Entry 6RJB (X-ray diffraction, 1.15 A resolution); this record covers chains A and B.

# Chain A (and B)
Molecule: Transketolase
Source organism: Homo sapiens
Notes: EC 2.2.1.1; chain B of this document is another copy of the same molecule, construct and numbering; everything in this record applies to it too
UniProt: P29401 (TKT_HUMAN); residue numbers follow UniProt; this construct covers 1-623
Chain sequence (637 residues; row label = number of the first residue in the row):
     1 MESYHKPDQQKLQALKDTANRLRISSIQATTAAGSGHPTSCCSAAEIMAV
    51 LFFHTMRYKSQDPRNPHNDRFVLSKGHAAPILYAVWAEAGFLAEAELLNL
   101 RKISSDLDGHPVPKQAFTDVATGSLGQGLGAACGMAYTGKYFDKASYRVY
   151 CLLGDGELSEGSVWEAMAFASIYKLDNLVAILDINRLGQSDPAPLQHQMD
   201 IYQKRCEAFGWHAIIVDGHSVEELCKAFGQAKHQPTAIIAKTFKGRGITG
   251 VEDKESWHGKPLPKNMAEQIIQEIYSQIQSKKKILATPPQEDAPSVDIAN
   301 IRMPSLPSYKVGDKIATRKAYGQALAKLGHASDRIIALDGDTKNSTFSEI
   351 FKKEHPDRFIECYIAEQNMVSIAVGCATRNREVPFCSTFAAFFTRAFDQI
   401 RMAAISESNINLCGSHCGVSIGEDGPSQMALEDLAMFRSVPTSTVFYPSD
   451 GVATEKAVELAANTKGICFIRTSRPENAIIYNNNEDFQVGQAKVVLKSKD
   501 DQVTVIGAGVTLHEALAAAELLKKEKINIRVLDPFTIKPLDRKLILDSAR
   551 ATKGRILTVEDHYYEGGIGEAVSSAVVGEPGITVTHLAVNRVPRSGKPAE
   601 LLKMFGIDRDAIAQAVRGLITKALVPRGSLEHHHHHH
Disordered / not traced: 1, 622-637 (chain B: 1, 624-637)
Sequence notes: engineered mutation E382 (Thr in P29401); expression tag (624-637)
Swiss-Prot annotation at these positions:
  - active site: E366 (Proton donor)
  - binding site (substrate): H37, H258, R318, S345, H416, D424, R474
  - binding site (thiamine diphosphate): S40, H77, G123 to L125, G156, N185, K244, H258, F392, Q428
  - binding site (Mg(2+)): D155, N185, L187
  - site (Important for catalytic activity): H37, H258
  - modified residue: M1 (N-acetylmethionine), S3 (Phosphoserine), K6 (N6-acetyllysine), K11 (N6-acetyllysine), S104 (Phosphoserine), K144 (N6-acetyllysine), K204 (N6-acetyllysine), K232 (N6-acetyllysine), K241 (N6-acetyllysine), K260 (N6-acetyllysine), Y275 (Phosphotyrosine), T287 (Phosphothreonine), S295 (Phosphoserine), S345 (Phosphoserine), K538 (N6-acetyllysine), K603 (N6-acetyllysine)
  - cross-link: K352 (Glycyl lysine isopeptide (Lys-Gly) (interchain with G-Cter in SUMO2))
  - natural variant: R318 (R318C: In SDDHD)
Ion coordination: Na+ site 1: S74, S124; Mg2+: D155, N185, L187 (together with thiamine diphosphate); Ca2+: D155, N185, L187 (together with thiamine diphosphate); Na+ site 2: N411, A461, T464
Small-molecule neighbours:
  - : D155, G156, D183, N185, L187, G188, K244
  - thiamine diphosphate (TPP), molecule 1: S40, S43, K75, H77, G123, S124, L125, G154, D155, G156, E157, E160, D183, N185, L187, G188, Q189, K244, H258, D398
  - thiamine diphosphate (TPP), molecule 2: G340, D341, T342, I364, E366, F392, R395, Q428
From the paper describing this entry:
  - mutagenesis - T382E: increased catalytic activity
  - conformationally variable residues (side-chain flip): E382
  - binding site for thiamine diphosphate: E366
  - catalytic residues: E366 (citing earlier work)

# Chain A / chain B interface
Contacting residue pairs (198):
  S35(A) with E423(B)
  R101(A) with E423(B); D424(B), salt bridge; S595(B); G596(B)
  K102(A) with R594(B), hydrogen bond (backbone-side chain); S595(B)
  I103(A) with R594(B), hydrogen bond (backbone-side chain); S595(B); E600(B); L601(B), hydrophobic; M604(B), hydrophobic
  S105(A) with R594(B), hydrogen bond (backbone-side chain)
  D106(A) with R594(B), salt bridge
  D108(A) with R594(B), salt bridge; S595(B), hydrogen bond (side chain-backbone)
  G109(A) with E423(B); D424(B); S595(B), hydrogen bond (backbone-side chain)
  H110(A) with D424(B), hydrogen bond (side chain-backbone); S427(B); Q428(B), hydrogen bond
  K114(A) with R594(B)
  T122(A) with S427(B)
  G123(A) with F392(B); S427(B); Q428(B), hydrogen bond (backbone-side chain)
  S124(A) with F392(B); R395(B), hydrogen bond
  L125(A) with I364(B), hydrophobic; R395(B), hydrogen bond (backbone-side chain)
  G126(A) with R395(B)
  Q127(A) with R395(B)
  G156(A) with I364(B)
  E157(A) with I364(B)
  S159(A) with E165(B); Y363(B); I364(B); A365(B)
  E160(A) with E165(B); I364(B), hydrogen bond (backbone-backbone); A365(B); E366(B); R395(B), salt bridge
  G161(A) with G161(B); E165(B), hydrogen bond (backbone-side chain)
  S162(A) with R395(B), hydrogen bond
  E165(A) with S159(B); E160(B); G161(B), hydrogen bond (side chain-backbone)
  I172(A) with P194(B), hydrophobic
  G188(A) with D341(B)
  Q189(A) with D341(B), hydrogen bond (backbone-side chain); T342(B); N344(B), hydrogen bond; S345(B), hydrogen bond
  S190(A) with D341(B), hydrogen bond; K343(B), hydrogen bond; N344(B)
  D191(A) with D341(B); K343(B), salt bridge
  P192(A) with Y363(B)
  P194(A) with I172(B), hydrophobic; Y363(B), hydrophobic
  I201(A) with A208(B)
  K204(A) with A208(B)
  R205(A) with A208(B), hydrogen bond (side chain-backbone); F209(B)
  A208(A) with I201(B); K204(B); R205(B), hydrogen bond (backbone-side chain)
  F209(A) with R205(B); F209(B), hydrophobic
  D341(A) with G188(B); Q189(B), hydrogen bond (side chain-backbone); S190(B), hydrogen bond; D191(B)
  T342(A) with Q189(B)
  K343(A) with S190(B), hydrogen bond; D191(B), salt bridge
  N344(A) with Q189(B), hydrogen bond; S190(B)
  S345(A) with Q189(B), hydrogen bond
  Y363(A) with S159(B); P192(B); P194(B)
  I364(A) with L125(B), hydrophobic; G156(B); S159(B); E160(B), hydrogen bond (backbone-backbone)
  A365(A) with S159(B); E160(B)
  E366(A) with E160(B)
  Q367(A) with Q367(B), hydrogen bond; R395(B), hydrogen bond
  A391(A) with R401(B)
  F392(A) with G123(B); S124(B); R401(B)
  T394(A) with F397(B); D398(B), hydrogen bond; R401(B), hydrogen bond
  R395(A) with S124(B), hydrogen bond; L125(B), hydrogen bond (side chain-backbone); G126(B); Q127(B); E160(B), salt bridge; S162(B), hydrogen bond; Q367(B), hydrogen bond; R395(B); D398(B), salt bridge; Q399(B)
  F397(A) with T394(B); F397(B), hydrophobic; E432(B); M436(B), hydrophobic
  D398(A) with T394(B), hydrogen bond; R395(B), salt bridge
  Q399(A) with R395(B)
  R401(A) with A391(B); F392(B); T394(B), hydrogen bond; P426(B), hydrogen bond (side chain-backbone); S427(B), hydrogen bond (side chain-backbone); M429(B); E432(B)
  M402(A) with S427(B)
  A404(A) with V592(B)
  I405(A) with P426(B); S427(B); V592(B), hydrophobic
  E423(A) with S35(B); R101(B); G109(B)
  D424(A) with R101(B), salt bridge; G109(B); H110(B), hydrogen bond (backbone-side chain)
  P426(A) with R401(B), hydrogen bond (backbone-side chain); I405(B)
  S427(A) with H110(B); T122(B); G123(B); S124(B); R401(B), hydrogen bond (backbone-side chain); M402(B); I405(B)
  Q428(A) with H110(B), hydrogen bond; G123(B), hydrogen bond (side chain-backbone)
  M429(A) with R401(B)
  E432(A) with F397(B); R401(B); S439(B)
  A435(A) with S439(B)
  M436(A) with F397(B), hydrophobic
  R438(A) with E565(B); E570(B), salt bridge
  S439(A) with E432(B); A435(B); Y563(B)
  P441(A) with Y563(B); V592(B), hydrophobic
  K538(A) with E565(B), salt bridge
  Y563(A) with S439(B); P441(B)
  E565(A) with R438(B); K538(B), salt bridge
  E570(A) with R438(B), salt bridge; G566(B); E570(B); A571(B); S574(B), hydrogen bond
  S573(A) with S574(B); V577(B)
  S574(A) with E570(B), hydrogen bond; S573(B)
  V577(A) with S573(B); V584(B), hydrophobic
  G578(A) with I582(B)
  I582(A) with G578(B)
  V584(A) with V577(B), hydrophobic
  V592(A) with A404(B); I405(B), hydrophobic; P441(B), hydrophobic
  R594(A) with K102(B), hydrogen bond (side chain-backbone); I103(B), hydrogen bond (side chain-backbone); S105(B), hydrogen bond (side chain-backbone); D106(B), salt bridge; D108(B), salt bridge; K114(B)
  S595(A) with R101(B); K102(B); I103(B); D108(B), hydrogen bond (backbone-side chain); G109(B), hydrogen bond (side chain-backbone)
  G596(A) with R101(B)
  E600(A) with I103(B)
  L601(A) with I103(B), hydrophobic
  M604(A) with I103(B), hydrophobic
Other interface residues (no listed pair), chain A (94 interface residues in all): H37, W164, S171, E361, G566, A571, V576, T583, R591
Other interface residues (no listed pair), chain B (95 interface residues in all): H37, E157, W164, S171, E361, V576, T583, H586, R591
The authors on this interface:
  - residue pairs: E160(A)-E366(B)

# Overview
The interface between chain A and chain B involves 94 residues on one side and 95 on the other, with 51
hydrogen bonds and 16 salt bridges. Among the polar pairs are R101(A)-D424(B), D106(A)-R594(B) and
D108(A)-R594(B). The authors report a contact between E160(A) and E366(B). From the paper: the catalytic
residue E366(A); T382E of chain A increases catalytic activity.
Both chains are Transketolase (Homo sapiens). Entry 6RJB (Human transketolase variant T382E) was determined by
X-ray diffraction, deposited together with 6RJC, 6HA3, 6HAD and 6HAF.
